PDB entry 1DS8 | X-ray diffraction, 2.50 A resolution | chains L and H of the 3 polymer chains in the assembly

[Chain L]
Protein: Reaction center protein L chain
Source organism: Rhodobacter sphaeroides
UniProt: P02954 (RCEL_RHOSH); numbering as in UniProt (aligned over 1-281)
Chain sequence (281 residues; numbered 1 to 281; the number before each row is that of its first residue):
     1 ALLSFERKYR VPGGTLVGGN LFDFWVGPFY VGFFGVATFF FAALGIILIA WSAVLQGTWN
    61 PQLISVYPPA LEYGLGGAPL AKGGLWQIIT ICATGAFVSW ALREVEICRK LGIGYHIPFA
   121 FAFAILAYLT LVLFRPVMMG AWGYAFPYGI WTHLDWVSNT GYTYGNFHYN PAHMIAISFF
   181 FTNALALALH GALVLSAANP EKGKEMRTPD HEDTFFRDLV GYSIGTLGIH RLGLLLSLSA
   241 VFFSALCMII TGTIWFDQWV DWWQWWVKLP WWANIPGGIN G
Ion coordination: bacteriochlorophyll a Mg site 1 near H153 (its only coordinating residue here); bacteriochlorophyll a Mg site 2 near H173 (its only coordinating residue here); Fe2+: H190, H230 (shared with 3 residues of chain M)
Residues lining bound ligands:
  - bacteriochlorophyll a (BCL), molecule 1: I46, I49, F97, Y128, L131, F146, I150, W151, H153, L154, W156, V157
  - bacteriochlorophyll a (BCL), molecule 2: F97, F121, A124, I125, A127, Y128, L131, W156, V157, S158, T160, G161, Y162, N166, F167, H168, H173, A176, I177, F180, F181, V241, S244, A245, C247, M248
  - bacteriochlorophyll a (BCL), molecule 3: V157, Y162, H168, F181
  - bacteriochlorophyll a (BCL), molecule 4: H168, M174, I177, S178, F181, T182, L185
  - bacteriopheophytin a (BPH), molecule 1: T38, F41, A42, G45, I49, I89, C92, A93, A96, F97, W100, E104, I117, A120, F121, F123, A124, Y128, F146, Y148, G149, I150, H153, F180, S237, L238, V241
  - bacteriopheophytin a (BPH), molecule 2: F181, A184, L185, A188, L189, F216, L219, V220
  - ubiquinone-10 (U10): T182, L185, A186, L189, H190, L193, F216, V220, G221, Y222, S223, I224, G225, I229, L232

[Chain H]
Protein: Reaction center protein H chain
Source organism: Rhodobacter sphaeroides
UniProt: P11846 (RCEH_RHOSH); residues 1-260 here = UniProt positions 1-260
Chain sequence (260 residues; numbered 1 to 260; the number before each row is that of its first residue):
     1 MVGVTAFQNF DLASLAIYSF WIFLAGLIYY LQTENMREGY PLENEDGTPA ANQGPFPLPK
    61 PKTFILPHGR GTLTVPGPES EDRPIALART AVSEGFPHAP TGDPMKDGVG PASWVARRDL
   121 PELDGHGHNK IKPMKAAAGF HVSAGKNPIG LPVRGCDLEI AGKVVDIWVD IPEQMARFLE
   181 VELKDGSTRL LPMQMVKVQS NRVHVNALSS DLFAGIPTIK SPTEVTLLEE DKICGYVAGG
   241 LMYAAPKRKS VVAAMLAEYA
Not modelled in the structure: 1-10, 257-260
Sequence notes: conflict Q8 (Gly in P11846)
Ion coordination: Cd2+: D124, H126, H128
From the paper describing this entry:
  - Cd2+ coordination: H126, H128
  - conformationally variable residues (side-chain flip): H126, H128

[Interface between chain L and chain H]
Contacting residue pairs (67):
  A1(L) with L42(H), hydrophobic; E43(H); A50(H), hydrophobic
  L2(L) with L42(H); E43(H), hydrogen bond (backbone-backbone); E45(H)
  L3(L) with G39(H); Y40(H), hydrophobic; L42(H), hydrophobic
  S4(L) with G39(H), hydrogen bond (backbone-backbone); Y40(H); E43(H); E79(H), hydrogen bond
  F5(L) with G39(H); E81(H)
  R7(L) with E45(H); I85(H); L87(H), hydrogen bond (side chain-backbone); H98(H), hydrogen bond
  K8(L) with E81(H), salt bridge; I85(H); L87(H); V109(H); G110(H), hydrogen bond (backbone-backbone); S113(H); W114(H)
  Y9(L) with G110(H); S113(H)
  R10(L) with E45(H), salt bridge; G95(H); P97(H); H98(H), hydrogen bond (backbone-backbone)
  V11(L) with L87(H), hydrophobic; H98(H); G110(H); Y243(H)
  P12(L) with P97(H); H98(H)
  G13(L) with M242(H)
  D23(L) with P97(H)
  F24(L) with G95(H); F96(H), hydrophobic
  W25(L) with G95(H), hydrogen bond (backbone-backbone); P97(H), hydrophobic
  R109(L) with M242(H)
  K110(L) with P111(H); M242(H)
  L111(L) with P111(H)
  G112(L) with P111(H); A238(H)
  A198(L) with F64(H)
  N199(L) with K62(H), hydrogen bond
  G203(L) with I65(H)
  K204(L) with I65(H)
  E205(L) with I65(H); L66(H); P67(H)
  M206(L) with F64(H), hydrophobic; I65(H), hydrogen bond (backbone-backbone); P67(H)
  T208(L) with G125(H)
  D210(L) with D124(H); G125(H), hydrogen bond (side chain-backbone); P172(H)
  G225(L) with E173(H)
  T226(L) with E173(H), hydrogen bond
  L227(L) with E173(H)
Interface residues without a listed pair, chain L (32 interface residues in all): G14, D213
Interface residues without a listed pair, chain H (42 interface residues in all): E38, P41, N52, H68, R83, A88, A99, P100, V115, M175, L241

[Summary]
32 residues of chain L face 42 of chain H across their interface; the contacts include 12 hydrogen bonds and 2
salt bridges. Polar pairs include K8(L)-E81(H), R10(L)-E45(H) and S4(L)-E79(H). From the paper: Cd2+
coordination by H126(H) and H128(H); conformational variability at H126(H) and H128(H).
Here chain L is Reaction center protein L chain and chain H is Reaction center protein H chain, both from
Rhodobacter sphaeroides. Entry 1DS8 (Photosynthetic reaction center from rhodobacter sphaeroides in the
charge-neutral dqaqb state with the proton transfer inhibitor ...) was determined by X-ray diffraction,
deposited together with 1DV3 and 1DV6.
